8JIK - chain A; structure by X-ray diffraction, 2.60 A resolution.

[Chain A]
Protein: Serine decarboxylase
Organism: Camellia sinensis
UniProtKB: A0A4S4ESS1 (A0A4S4ESS1_CAMSI); numbering as in UniProt (aligned over 61-468)
Amino-acid sequence (421 residues; each row starts with the number of its first residue):
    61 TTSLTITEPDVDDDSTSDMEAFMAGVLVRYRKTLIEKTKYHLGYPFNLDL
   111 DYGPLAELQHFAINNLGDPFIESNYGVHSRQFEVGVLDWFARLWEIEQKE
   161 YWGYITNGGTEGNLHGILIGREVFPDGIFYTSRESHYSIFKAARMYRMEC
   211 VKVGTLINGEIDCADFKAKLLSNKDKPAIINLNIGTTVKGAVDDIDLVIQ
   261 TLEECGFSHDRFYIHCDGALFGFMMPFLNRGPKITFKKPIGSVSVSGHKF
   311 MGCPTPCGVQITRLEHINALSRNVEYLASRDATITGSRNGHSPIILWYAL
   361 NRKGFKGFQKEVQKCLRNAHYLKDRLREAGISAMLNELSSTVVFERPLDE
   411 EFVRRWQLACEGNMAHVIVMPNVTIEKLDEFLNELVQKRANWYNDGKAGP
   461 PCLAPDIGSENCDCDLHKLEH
Not modelled in the structure: 61, 70-79
Sequence notes: expression tag (469-481)
Modified / non-standard residues: K309 ((2S)-2-amino-6-[[3-hydroxy-2-methyl-5-(phosphonooxymethyl)pyridin-4-yl]methylideneamino]hexanoic acid; LLP)
Ion coordination: Ca2+ near D384 (its only coordinating residue here); Zn2+: C462, C472, C474, H477
Residues lining bound ligands: ethanamine (NEH): Y104, P105, L126, H196, Y197, T247, K309, Y336, L337
From the paper describing this entry:
  - binding site for ethanamine: H196, T247, K309
  - catalytic residues: Y336
  - conformationally variable residues (side-chain flip): Y336
  - specificity-determining residues: F106

[Summary]
Chain A binds ethanamine. The Zn2+ site is built by C462, C472, C474 and H477. From the paper: the catalytic
residue Y336; a binding site for ethanamine at H196, T247 and K309.
Chain A is Serine decarboxylase (Camellia sinensis); the structure, Alanine decarboxylase, was determined by
X-ray diffraction (same publication as 8JIJ and 8JG7).
